PDB entry 8TMH | electron microscopy, 3.10 A resolution | chains A and B of the 9 polymer chains in the assembly

[Chain A (and B)]
Protein: Cobalt/magnesium transport protein CorA
Source organism: Thermotoga maritima
Notes: chain B of this document is another copy of the same molecule, construct and numbering; everything in this record applies to it too
UniProtKB: Q9WZ31 (CORA_THEMA); residue numbers follow UniProt; this construct covers 1-351
Chain sequence (373 residues; row label = number of the first residue in the row; numbers below 1 keep their minus sign (Met-21 is residue -21)):
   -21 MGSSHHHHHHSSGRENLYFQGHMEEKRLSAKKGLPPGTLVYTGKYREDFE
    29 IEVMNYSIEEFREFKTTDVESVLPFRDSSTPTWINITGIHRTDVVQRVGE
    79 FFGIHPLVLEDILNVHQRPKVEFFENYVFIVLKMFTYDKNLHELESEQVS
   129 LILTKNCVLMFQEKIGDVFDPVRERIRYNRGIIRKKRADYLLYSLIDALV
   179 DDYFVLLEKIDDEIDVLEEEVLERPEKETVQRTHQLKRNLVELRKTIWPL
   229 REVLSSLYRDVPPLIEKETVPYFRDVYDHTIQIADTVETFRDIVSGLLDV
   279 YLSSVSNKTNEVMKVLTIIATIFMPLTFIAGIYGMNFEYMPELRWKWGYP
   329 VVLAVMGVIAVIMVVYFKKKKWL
Not modelled in the structure: -21 to 16, 351 (chain B: -21 to 3)
Sequence notes: initiating methionine (-21); expression tag (-20 to 0)
UniProt features mapped onto this chain:
  - motif: Gly312 to Asn314 (Probable selectivity filter)
  - site: Asn288 (Essential for ion permeation), Leu294 (Important for closing the ion permeation pathway in the closed state), Thr295 (Threonine that confers selectivity for Co(2+) transport)
  - mutagenesis: Asp89 (D89F/K: Decreases ion transport), Asp253 (D253K: Increases protein stability. Decreases ion transport), Leu280 (L280A: Decreases ion transport), Asn288 (N288L: Abolishes Co(2+) uptake), Met291 (M291A: No effect on ion transport), Leu294 (L294A/V: Increases ion transport by suppression of an obstruction in the transmembrane ion permeation pathway), Thr295 (T295L: Strongly reduces Co(2+) uptake. Abolishes Co(2+) uptake; when associated with L-299; T295M: Strongly reduces Co(2+) uptake ...), Thr299 (T299L: Reduces Co(2+) uptake. Abolishes Co(2+) uptake; when associated with L-295; T299M: No effect on Co(2+) uptake; T299S: Abolishes Co(2+) uptake), Pro303 (P303A/G/I: Increases ion transport by suppression of a kink in the transmembrane ion permeation pathway), Thr305 (T305L: Abolishes Co(2+) uptake), Ile310 (I310A: Increases ion transport), Tyr311 (Y311A: Abolishes pentamerization. Abolishes ion transport; Y311F: No effect on pentamerization. No effect on ion transport), 7 further mutagenesis entries in UniProt

[Chain A / chain B interface]
Contacting residue pairs (55):
  Asp179(A) with Lys10(B)
  Phe182(A) with Lys10(B)
  Arg252(A) with Lys4(B), hydrogen bond (side chain-backbone); Arg5(B)
  Asp253(A) with Arg5(B), salt bridge; Ala8(B)
  Asp256(A) with Arg5(B), salt bridge; Ala8(B), hydrogen bond (side chain-backbone)
  His257(A) with Ala8(B); Lys10(B)
  Gln260(A) with Ala8(B); Lys9(B); Lys10(B), hydrogen bond (side chain-backbone)
  Asp277(A) with His212(B), salt bridge
  Ser281(A) with Lys205(B); Val208(B); Gln209(B); His212(B)
  Ser282(A) with Lys205(B)
  Asn285(A) with Glu204(B); Lys205(B); Tyr279(B)
  Met291(A) with Thr287(B); Val290(B), hydrophobic; Met291(B), hydrophobic
  Lys292(A) with Val290(B)
  Leu294(A) with Leu294(B), hydrophobic
  Thr295(A) with Val290(B); Leu294(B)
  Thr299(A) with Ile297(B)
  Met302(A) with Ala298(B), hydrophobic; Phe301(B), hydrophobic; Met302(B), hydrophobic
  Pro303(A) with Phe301(B), hydrophobic
  Phe306(A) with Leu304(B), hydrophobic; Thr305(B); Met334(B), hydrophobic
  Gly309(A) with Ala308(B)
  Ile310(A) with Leu331(B), hydrophobic; Met334(B), hydrophobic
  Tyr311(A) with Tyr327(B)
  Met313(A) with Tyr311(B); Gly312(B)
  Asn314(A) with Tyr311(B); Met313(B), hydrogen bond (side chain-backbone); Asn314(B); Met318(B); Leu321(B)
  Phe315(A) with Leu321(B); Gly326(B); Tyr327(B)
  Glu316(A) with Arg322(B)
  Tyr317(A) with Trp323(B); Lys324(B); Trp325(B), hydrogen bond (side chain-backbone)
Other interface residues (no listed pair), chain A (31 interface residues in all): Pro249, Ala298, Thr305, Trp350
Other interface residues (no listed pair), chain B (39 interface residues in all): Ser7, Val293, Val330

[In short]
31 residues of chain A and 39 residues of chain B are in contact; the contacts include 5 hydrogen bonds and 3
salt bridges. Polar pairs include Asp253(A)-Arg5(B), Asp256(A)-Arg5(B) and Asp277(A)-His212(B). From UniProt:
19 mutagenesis sites on chain A.
Both chains are Cobalt/magnesium transport protein CorA (Thermotoga maritima). Entry 8TMH (Cryo-EM structure
of CorA in complex with conformation-specific synthetic antibody C18 and 100 uM MgCl2, State ...) was
determined by electron microscopy.
